PDB entry 6MH2 | X-ray diffraction, 2.80 A resolution | chains A and B

Chain A:
Molecule: Herceptin Fab arm light chain
Source organism: Homo sapiens
Reference sequence: Q7Z3Y4 (Q7Z3Y4_HUMAN); residues 105-214 here correspond to UniProt positions 127-236 (UniProt number = residue number + 22)
Chain sequence (214 residues; numbered 1 to 214; the number before each row is that of its first residue):
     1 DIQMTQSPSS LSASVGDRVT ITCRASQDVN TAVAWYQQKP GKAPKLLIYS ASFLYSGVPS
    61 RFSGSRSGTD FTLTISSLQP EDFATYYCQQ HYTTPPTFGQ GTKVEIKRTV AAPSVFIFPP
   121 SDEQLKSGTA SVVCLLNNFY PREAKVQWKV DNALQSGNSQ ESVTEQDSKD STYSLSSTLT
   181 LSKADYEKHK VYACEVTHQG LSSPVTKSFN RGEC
Cystine bridges: Cys23-Cys88, Cys134-Cys194

Chain B:
Molecule: Herceptin Fab arm heavy chain
Source organism: Homo sapiens
Notes: antibody fragment or engineered binder
Chain sequence (231 residues; numbered 1 to 231; the number before each row is that of its first residue):
     1 EVQLVESGGG LVQPGGSLRL SCAASGFNIK DTYIHWVRQA PGKGLEWVAR IYPTNGYTRY
    61 ADSVKGRFTI SADTSKNTAY LQMNSLRAED TAVYYCSRWG GDGFYAMDYW GQGTLVTVSS
   121 ASTKGPSVFP LAPSSKSTSG GTAALGCLVK DYFPEPVTVS WNSGALTSGV HTFPAVLQSS
   181 GLYSLSSVVT VPSSSLGTQT YICNVNHKPS NTKVDKKVEP KSCGSHHHHH H
Unresolved in the structure: 100-104, 134-140, 221-231
Cystine bridges: Cys22-Cys96, Cys147-Cys203

Interface between chain A and chain B:
Residue-residue contacts - 57 pairs, chain A then chain B:
  Ala34(A) - Ala106(B)  hydrophobic
  Tyr36(A) - Ala106(B)
  Tyr36(A) - Met107(B)  hydrogen bond (side chain-backbone)
  Tyr36(A) - Trp110(B)
  Gln38(A) - Gln39(B)  hydrogen bond
  Gln38(A) - Leu45(B)
  Gln38(A) - Tyr95(B)  hydrogen bond
  Lys42(A) - Tyr95(B)  hydrogen bond (backbone-side chain)
  Ala43(A) - Tyr95(B)  hydrophobic
  Ala43(A) - Gly111(B)
  Pro44(A) - Leu45(B)  hydrophobic
  Pro44(A) - Trp110(B)
  Leu46(A) - Ala106(B)  hydrophobic
  Leu46(A) - Met107(B)
  Leu46(A) - Asp108(B)
  Tyr55(A) - Asp108(B)
  Tyr55(A) - Tyr109(B)
  Tyr87(A) - Gln39(B)
  Tyr87(A) - Gly44(B)
  Tyr87(A) - Leu45(B)  hydrophobic
  Gln89(A) - Met107(B)
  His91(A) - Trp99(B)
  His91(A) - Tyr105(B)  hydrogen bond (side chain-backbone)
  His91(A) - Ala106(B)
  Thr94(A) - Arg50(B)  hydrogen bond
  Thr94(A) - Arg59(B)
  Pro95(A) - Trp47(B)  hydrophobic
  Pro96(A) - Trp47(B)
  Phe98(A) - Val37(B)  hydrophobic
  Phe98(A) - Leu45(B)
  Phe116(A) - Ala144(B)  hydrophobic
  Phe118(A) - Leu131(B)
  Phe118(A) - Ala132(B)
  Phe118(A) - Ala144(B)
  Ser121(A) - Phe129(B)
  Ser121(A) - Pro130(B)
  Gln124(A) - Phe129(B)
  Gln124(A) - Leu148(B)
  Ser131(A) - Leu148(B)
  Ser131(A) - Lys150(B)
  Leu135(A) - Ala144(B)  hydrophobic
  Leu135(A) - Phe173(B)  hydrophobic
  Asn137(A) - His171(B)
  Asn137(A) - Thr190(B)  hydrogen bond
  Asn138(A) - His171(B)  hydrogen bond
  Gln160(A) - Val176(B)
  Gln160(A) - Leu177(B)  hydrogen bond (side chain-backbone)
  Gln160(A) - Gln178(B)
  Glu161(A) - Val176(B)
  Ser162(A) - Phe173(B)
  Ser162(A) - Pro174(B)  hydrogen bond (side chain-backbone)
  Val163(A) - Pro174(B)
  Thr164(A) - Phe173(B)
  Ser174(A) - His171(B)  hydrogen bond
  Ser174(A) - Phe173(B)
  Leu175(A) - Phe173(B)
  Ser176(A) - Phe173(B)
Other interface residues (no listed pair), chain A (34 interface residues in all): Tyr49, Glu123, Val133
Other interface residues (no listed pair), chain B (37 interface residues in all): Lys43, Glu46, Gln112, Pro133, Leu145, Ser186, Val188

In short:
Chain A and chain B form an interface of 34 and 37 residues respectively, with 11 hydrogen bonds. Polar pairs
include Tyr36(A)-Met107(B), Gln38(A)-Gln39(B) and Gln38(A)-Tyr95(B).
Here chain A is Herceptin Fab arm light chain and chain B is Herceptin Fab arm heavy chain, both from Homo
sapiens. Entry 6MH2 (Structure of Herceptin Fab without antigen) was determined by X-ray diffraction.
